PDB entry 7Q59 | electron microscopy, 4.36 A resolution (low resolution: residue-level contacts below are approximate; hydrogen-bond / salt-bridge calls are withheld) | chains A and C of the 12 polymer chains in the assembly

== Chain A ==
Name: DNA-directed RNA polymerase subunit alpha
Source organism: Mycobacterium tuberculosis H37Rv
Notes: EC 2.7.7.6
UniProtKB: P9WGZ1 (RPOA_MYCTU); residues 1-347 here = UniProt positions 1-347
Sequence (347 residues; row label = number of the first residue in the row):
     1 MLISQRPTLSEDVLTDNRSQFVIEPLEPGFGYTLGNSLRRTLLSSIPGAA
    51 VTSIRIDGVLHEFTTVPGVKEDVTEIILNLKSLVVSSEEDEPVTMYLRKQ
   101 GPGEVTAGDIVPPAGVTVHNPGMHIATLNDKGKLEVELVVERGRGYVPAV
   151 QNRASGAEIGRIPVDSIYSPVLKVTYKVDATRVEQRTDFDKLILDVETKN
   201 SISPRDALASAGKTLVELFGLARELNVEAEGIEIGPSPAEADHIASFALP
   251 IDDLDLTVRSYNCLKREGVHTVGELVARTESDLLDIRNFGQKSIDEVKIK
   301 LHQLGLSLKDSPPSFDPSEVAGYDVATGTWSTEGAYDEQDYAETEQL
Not modelled in the structure: 1-3, 227-347

== Chain C ==
Name: DNA-directed RNA polymerase subunit beta
Source organism: Mycobacterium tuberculosis H37Rv
Notes: EC 2.7.7.6; engineered mutation(s): L2E3G4C5 -> V
UniProtKB: P9WGY9 (RPOB_MYCTU); numbering as in UniProt (aligned over 6-1178)
Sequence (1174 residues; each row starts with the number of its first residue):
     5 MVLADSRQSKTAASPSPSRPQSSSNNSVPGAPNRVSFAKLREPLEVPGLL
    55 DVQTDSFEWLIGSPRWRESAAERGDVNPVGGLEEVLYELSPIEDFSGSMS
   105 LSFSDPRFDDVKAPVDECKDKDMTYAAPLFVTAEFINNNTGEIKSQTVFM
   155 GDFPMMTEKGTFIINGTERVVVSQLVRSPGVYFDETIDKSTDKTLHSVKV
   205 IPSRGAWLEFDVDKRDTVGVRIDRKRRQPVTVLLKALGWTSEQIVERFGF
   255 SEIMRSTLEKDNTVGTDEALLDIYRKLRPGEPPTKESAQTLLENLFFKEK
   305 RYDLARVGRYKVNKKLGLHVGEPITSSTLTEEDVVATIEYLVRLHEGQTT
   355 MTVPGGVEVPVETDDIDHFGNRRLRTVGELIQNQIRVGMSRMERVVRERM
   405 TTQDVEAITPQTLINIRPVVAAIKEFFGTSQLSQFMDQNNPLSGLTHKRR
   455 LSALGPGGLSRERAGLEVRDVHPSHYGRMCPIETPEGPNIGLIGSLSVYA
   505 RVNPFGFIETPYRKVVDGVVSDEIVYLTADEEDRHVVAQANSPIDADGRF
   555 VEPRVLVRRKAGEVEYVPSSEVDYMDVSPRQMVSVATAMIPFLEHDDANR
   605 ALMGANMQRQAVPLVRSEAPLVGTGMELRAAIDAGDVVVAEESGVIEEVS
   655 ADYITVMHDNGTRRTYRMRKFARSNHGTCANQCPIVDAGDRVEAGQVIAD
   705 GPCTDDGEMALGKNLLVAIMPWEGHNYEDAIILSNRLVEEDVLTSIHIEE
   755 HEIDARDTKLGAEEITRDIPNISDEVLADLDERGIVRIGAEVRDGDILVG
   805 KVTPKGETELTPEERLLRAIFGEKAREVRDTSLKVPHGESGKVIGIRVFS
   855 REDEDELPAGVNELVRVYVAQKRKISDGDKLAGRHGNKGVIGKILPVEDM
   905 PFLADGTPVDIILNTHGVPRRMNIGQILETHLGWCAHSGWKVDAAKGVPD
   955 WAARLPDELLEAQPNAIVSTPVFDGAQEAELQGLLSCTLPNRDGDVLVDA
  1005 DGKAMLFDGRSGEPFPYPVTVGYMYIMKLHHLVDDKIHARSTGPYSMITQ
  1055 QPLGGKAQFGGQRFGEMECWAMQAYGAAYTLQELLTIKSDDTVGRVKVYE
  1105 AIVKGENIPEPGIPESFKVLLKELQSLCLNVEVLSSDGAAIELREGEDED
  1155 LERAAANLGINLSRNESASVEDLA
Not modelled in the structure: 5-28, 1141-1178
Construct notes: initiating methionine (5); conflict V6 (Ile in P9WGY9)
Curated features (UniProtKB/Swiss-Prot):
  - natural variant: V423 (V423A: In strain: vr1), L436 (L436P: In strain: vr2), S437 (S437T: In strain: vr3), Q438 to D441 (sequence variant, change not given here; In strain: RJ49), Q438 (Q438L: In strain: vr4), F439 (F439V: In strain: RJ37), M440 to N443 (deletion: In strain: RJ55), D441 (D441V: In strain: vr3), L449 to K452 (sequence variant, change not given here; In strain: RJ48), H451 (H451D: In strain: vr5; H451L: In strain: SP28; H451N: In strain: vr6; H451P: In strain: vr8; H451Q: In strain: vr1; H451R: In strain: vr7), S456 (S456L: In strain: vr11 and RJ37; S456Q: In strain: vr9; S456W: In strain: vr10), L458 (L458P: In strain: vr12 and SP22)
  - mutagenesis: E138 (E138R: Weakens interaction with TRCF and CarD), I147 (I147A: Weakens interaction with TRCF and CarD), K148 (K148A: Does not affect association with TRCF, but weakens interaction with CarD), S149 (S149A: Does not affect association with TRCF, but weakens interaction with CarD)

== Chain A / chain C interface ==
Contacting residue pairs (41):
  Y32(A) - G1016(C)
  Y32(A) - E1017(C)
  Y32(A) - P1018(C)
  N36(A) - D1012(C)
  N36(A) - G1013(C)
  N36(A) - R1014(C)
  N36(A) - G1016(C)
  R39(A) - E902(C)
  R39(A) - F906(C)
  R40(A) - E902(C)
  R40(A) - D903(C)
  R40(A) - G1013(C)
  S44(A) - E902(C)
  H61(A) - I848(C)
  F63(A) - F675(C)
  F63(A) - I848(C)
  T65(A) - K674(C)
  V69(A) - S654(C)
  V69(A) - A655(C)
  K70(A) - A655(C)
  K70(A) - P688(C)
  K70(A) - V690(C)
  E71(A) - A655(C)
  D72(A) - F675(C)
  T74(A) - V619(C)
  E75(A) - R620(C)
  K81(A) - E743(C)
  K81(A) - E744(C)
  K81(A) - D745(C)
  N129(A) - E652(C)
  Y146(A) - E743(C)
  R153(A) - E795(C)
  I159(A) - R791(C)
  I159(A) - G793(C)
  D165(A) - K878(C)
  K173(A) - T911(C)
  V174(A) - G910(C)
  T175(A) - A908(C)
  T175(A) - D909(C)
  T175(A) - G910(C)
  Y176(A) - G1016(C)
Interface residues without a listed pair, chain A (36 interface residues in all): R18, L43, L60, E62, T64, G68, L78, D130, K131, R161, P163, I167
Interface residues without a listed pair, chain C (42 interface residues in all): V653, D691, V742, I750, I792, K846, V847, A874, K876, R996, F1011, S1015

== Overview ==
36 residues of chain A face 42 of chain C across their interface. UniProt lists 4 mutagenesis sites on chain
C.
Chain A is DNA-directed RNA polymerase subunit alpha and chain C is DNA-directed RNA polymerase subunit beta,
both from Mycobacterium tuberculosis H37Rv; the structure, Cryo-EM structure of Mycobacterium tuberculosis RNA
polymerase holoenzyme dimer comprising sigma factor SigB, was determined by electron microscopy, deposited
together with 7Z8Q, 7ZF2, 7Q4U and 7PP4.
